PDB entry 6WYF | X-ray diffraction, 1.25 A resolution | chain A

Chain A:
Name: Ferritin heavy chain
From: Homo sapiens
Notes: EC 1.16.3.1
Reference sequence: P02794 (FRIH_HUMAN); residues 1-182 here correspond to UniProt positions 2-183 (UniProt number = residue number + 1)
Amino-acid sequence (182 residues; numbered 1 to 182; the number before each row is that of its first residue):
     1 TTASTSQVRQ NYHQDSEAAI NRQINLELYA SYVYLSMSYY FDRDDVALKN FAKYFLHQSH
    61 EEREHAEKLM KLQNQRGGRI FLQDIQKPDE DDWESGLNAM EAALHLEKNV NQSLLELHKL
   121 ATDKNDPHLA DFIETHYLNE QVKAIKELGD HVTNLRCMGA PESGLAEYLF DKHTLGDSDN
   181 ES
Unresolved in the structure: 1-4, 177-182
Construct notes: engineered mutation Q86 (Lys87 in P02794), E90 (Cys91 in P02794), A102 (Cys103 in P02794), A130 (Cys131 in P02794), C157 (Lys158 in P02794)
Metal / ion sites: Fe ion site 1: E27, E62; Fe ion site 2: E62, E107, Q141; Ca2+ site 1: D84, Q86; Ca2+ site 2: D131, E134; Na+ near L175 (its only coordinating residue here)
Small-molecule neighbours: RFT (butyl 1-{[2-(2,5-dioxopyrrolidin-1-yl)ethyl]amino}-2-methyl-1-oxopropan-2-yl carbonotrithioate): D45, C157, G164
UniProt features mapped onto this chain:
  - binding site (Fe cation): E27, E62, H65, E107, Q141
  - site: R22 (Essential for association with cargo receptor NCOA4)
  - modified residue: T1 (N-acetylthreonine), S178 (Phosphoserine), S182 (Phosphoserine)

In short:
Chain A binds compound RFT. The Fe ion site 1 is built by E27 and E62. E62, E107 and Q141 form the Fe ion site
2. From UniProt: 5 Fe cation-binding residues.
Chain A is Ferritin heavy chain (Homo sapiens); the structure, Crystal structure of Human H-chain Ferritin
variant 157C Delta C-star Modified with a RAFT Agent Soaked ..., was determined by X-ray diffraction,
deposited together with 6WYG, 6WYH and 7K26.
